1OY7 - chain A; structure by X-ray diffraction, 2.70 A resolution.

== Chain A ==
Name: Baculoviral IAP repeat-containing protein 7
From: Homo sapiens
Notes: fragment: BIR domain, residues 63-179
Reference sequence: Q96CA5 (BIRC7_HUMAN); numbering as in UniProt (aligned over 63-179)
Sequence (140 residues; numbered 40 to 179; the number before each row is that of its first residue):
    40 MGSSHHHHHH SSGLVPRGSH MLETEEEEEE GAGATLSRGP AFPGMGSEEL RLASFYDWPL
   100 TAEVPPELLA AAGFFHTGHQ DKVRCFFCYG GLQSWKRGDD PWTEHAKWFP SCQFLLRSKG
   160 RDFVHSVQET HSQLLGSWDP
Unresolved in the structure: 40-70, 170-179
Sequence notes: expression tag (40-62)
Ion coordination: Zn2+: C124, C127, H144, C151

== Summary ==
C124, C127, H144 and C151 form the Zn2+ site.
Chain A is Baculoviral IAP repeat-containing protein 7 (Homo sapiens); the structure, Structure and Function
Analysis of Peptide Antagonists of Melanoma Inhibitor of Apoptosis (ML-IAP), was determined by X-ray
diffraction together with 1OXN and 1OXQ from the same study.
